Entry 3QRP (X-ray diffraction, 2.35 A resolution); this record covers chains A and B of the 3 polymer chains in the assembly.

# Chain A
Protein: Putative uncharacterized protein TTHB192
From: Thermus thermophilus HB8
UniProt: Q53WG9 (Q53WG9_THET8); residues 1-211 here = UniProt positions 1-211
Chain sequence (267 residues; numbered -55 to 211; the number before each row is that of its first residue; numbers below 1 keep their minus sign (Met-55 is residue -55)):
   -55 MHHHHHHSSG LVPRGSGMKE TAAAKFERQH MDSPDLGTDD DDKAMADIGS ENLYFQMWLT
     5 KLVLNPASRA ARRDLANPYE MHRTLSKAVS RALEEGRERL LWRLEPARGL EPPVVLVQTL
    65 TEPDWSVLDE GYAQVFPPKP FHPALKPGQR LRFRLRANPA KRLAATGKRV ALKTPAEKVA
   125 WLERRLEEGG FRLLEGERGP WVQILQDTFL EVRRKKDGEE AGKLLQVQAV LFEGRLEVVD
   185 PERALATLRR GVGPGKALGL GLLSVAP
Disordered / not traced: -55 to -3
Construct notes: expression tag (-55 to 0)
Curated features (UniProtKB/Swiss-Prot):
  - site: Tyr23 (Stabilizes transition-state intermediate)
  - mutagenesis: Tyr23 (Y23F: 97% loss of cleavage activity), Glu24 (E24A: 71% loss of cleavage activity), His26 (H26A: 99.8% loss of cleavage activity, binds RNA normally), Arg27 (R27A: 86% loss of cleavage activity), Ser34 (S34A: 41% loss of cleavage activity), Glu38 (E38A: No effect), Asn102 (N102A: No effect on cleavage, increases enzyme turnover), Arg157 (R157A: 85% loss of cleavage activity), Arg158 (R158A: 64% loss of cleavage activity; 99% loss of cleavage activity), Lys160 (K160A: 45% loss of cleavage activity)

# Chain B
Molecule: 9-nt RNA strand
Sequence (9 nucleotides; each row starts with the number of its first residue):
     4 GUCCCCACX
Modified positions: PGP (guanosine-3',5'-diphosphate) at position 12

# Interface between chain A and chain B
Pairs across the interface - 21 pairs, chain A then chain B:
  Asn102(A) - U5(B)  hydrogen bond to the base
  Arg106(A) - C9(B)  base contact
  Lys112(A) - U5(B)  sugar contact
  Lys112(A) - C6(B)  salt bridge to the phosphate
  Lys112(A) - C7(B)  salt bridge to the phosphate
  Arg113(A) - U5(B)  hydrogen bond to the sugar
  Arg113(A) - C7(B)  base contact
  Val114(A) - U5(B)  phosphate contact
  Ala115(A) - G4(B)  base contact
  Ala115(A) - U5(B)  base contact
  Phe153(A) - G4(B)  stacking on the base
  Lys167(A) - C6(B)  base contact
  Lys167(A) - C7(B)  sugar contact
  Leu168(A) - C6(B)  base contact
  Leu169(A) - C6(B)  base contact
  Gln170(A) - U5(B)  hydrogen bond to the base
  Gln170(A) - C6(B)  hydrogen bond to the base
  Val171(A) - U5(B)  base contact
  Val171(A) - C6(B)  base contact
  Gln172(A) - G4(B)  hydrogen bond to the base
  Gln172(A) - U5(B)  hydrogen bond to the base
Also at the interface, not in a pair above, chain B (7 interface residues in all): C8, A10

# Summary
Chain A and chain B form an interface of 13 and 7 residues respectively; the contacts include 6 hydrogen
bonds, 2 salt bridges and 1 aromatic stacking contact. Polar contacts include Asn102(A)-U5(B), Gln170(A)-U5(B)
and Gln170(A)-C6(B). Curated annotation (UniProt) lists 10 mutagenesis sites on chain A.
Here chain A is Putative uncharacterized protein TTHB192 (Thermus thermophilus HB8) and chain B is a 9-nt RNA
strand. Entry 3QRP (Structure of Thermus Thermophilus Cse3 bound to an RNA representing a product mimic
complex) was determined by X-ray diffraction, deposited together with 3QRQ and 3QRR.
